Entry 2NVY (X-ray diffraction, 3.40 A resolution); this record covers chains C and J of the 10 polymer chains in the assembly.

== Chain C ==
Protein: DNA-directed RNA polymerase II 45 kDa polypeptide
Source organism: Saccharomyces cerevisiae
Notes: EC 2.7.7.6
Reference sequence: P16370 (RPB3_YEAST); residue numbers follow UniProt; this construct covers 1-318
Sequence (318 residues; numbered 1 to 318; the number before each row is that of its first residue):
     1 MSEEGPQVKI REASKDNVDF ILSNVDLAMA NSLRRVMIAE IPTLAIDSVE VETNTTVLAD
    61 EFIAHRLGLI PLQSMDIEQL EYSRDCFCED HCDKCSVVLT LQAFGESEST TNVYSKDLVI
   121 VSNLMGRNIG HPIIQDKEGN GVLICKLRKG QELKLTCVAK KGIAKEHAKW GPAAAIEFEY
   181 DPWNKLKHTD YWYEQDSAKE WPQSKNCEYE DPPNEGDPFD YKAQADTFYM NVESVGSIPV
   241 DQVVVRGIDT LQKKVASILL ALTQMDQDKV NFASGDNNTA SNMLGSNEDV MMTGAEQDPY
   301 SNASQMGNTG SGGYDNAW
Not modelled in the structure: 1-2, 269-318
Metal / ion sites: Zn2+: C86, C88, C92, C95
Curated features (UniProtKB/Swiss-Prot):
  - binding site (Zn(2+)): C86, C88, C92, C95
  - modified residue: S2 (N-acetylserine)
  - natural variant: A30 (A30D: In mutant RPB3-1)
  - mutagenesis: K9 (K9E: Transcript termination readthrough)

== Chain J ==
Protein: DNA-directed RNA polymerases I/II/III subunit 10
Source organism: Saccharomyces cerevisiae
Notes: EC 2.7.7.6
Reference sequence: P22139 (RPB10_YEAST); numbering as in UniProt (aligned over 1-70)
Sequence (70 residues; numbered 1 to 70; the number before each row is that of its first residue):
     1 MIVPVRCFSC GKVVGDKWES YLNLLQEDEL DEGTALSRLG LKRYCCRRMI LTHVDLIEKF
    61 LRYNPLEKRD
Not modelled in the structure: 66-70
Metal / ion sites: Zn2+: C7, C10, C45, C46
Curated features (UniProtKB/Swiss-Prot):
  - binding site (Zn(2+)): C7, C10, C45, C46
  - cross-link: K59 (Glycyl lysine isopeptide (Lys-Gly) (interchain with G-Cter in ubiquitin))

== Chain C / chain J interface ==
Contacting residue pairs (46; chain C residue first):
  V57(C) with F60(J), hydrophobic
  L58(C) with M1(J), hydrophobic; I2(J), hydrophobic; I57(J), hydrophobic
  F62(C) with M1(J), hydrophobic
  R66(C) with I2(J); V3(J), hydrogen bond (side chain-backbone); V5(J)
  L69(C) with V5(J); R6(J), hydrogen bond (backbone-side chain)
  P71(C) with R6(J); V13(J), hydrophobic
  T110(C) with E58(J); L61(J)
  N112(C) with E19(J)
  Y114(C) with E19(J), hydrogen bond
  D136(C) with D16(J)
  N140(C) with E19(J)
  G141(C) with D16(J)
  V142(C) with V5(J), hydrophobic; V13(J), hydrophobic; G15(J); D16(J)
  L143(C) with G15(J), hydrogen bond (backbone-backbone)
  I144(C) with I2(J)
  C145(C) with I2(J), hydrophobic
  K146(C) with I2(J); D55(J), salt bridge; I57(J); E58(J), salt bridge; L61(J)
  L147(C) with L61(J)
  R148(C) with L61(J); Y63(J), hydrogen bond (side chain-backbone); N64(J), hydrogen bond
  Q151(C) with L61(J)
  K169(C) with R6(J), hydrogen bond (backbone-side chain)
  G171(C) with R6(J)
  A174(C) with C10(J); R43(J)
  A175(C) with R43(J)
  E233(C) with K12(J), salt bridge; R43(J), salt bridge
  V235(C) with R6(J); G11(J); V13(J), hydrophobic
Interface residues without a listed pair, chain C (33 interface residues in all): N17, G68, I70, Q135, K137, A173, E177
Interface residues without a listed pair, chain J (25 interface residues in all): P4, W18, L39, K42, P65

== Summary ==
33 residues of chain C and 25 residues of chain J are in contact; the contacts include 7 hydrogen bonds and 4
salt bridges. Among the polar pairs are K146(C)-D55(J), K146(C)-E58(J) and E233(C)-K12(J).
Here chain C is DNA-directed RNA polymerase II 45 kDa polypeptide and chain J is DNA-directed RNA polymerases
I/II/III subunit 10, both from Saccharomyces cerevisiae. Entry 2NVY (RNA Polymerase II form II in 150 mM Mn+2)
was determined by X-ray diffraction (same publication as 2E2H, 2E2I, 2E2J, 2NVQ, 2NVT, 2NVX, 2NVZ and 2YU9).
